PDB entry 1ACM | X-ray diffraction, 2.80 A resolution | chains B and D of the 4 polymer chains in the assembly

== Chain B (and D) ==
Protein: Aspartate carbamoyltransferase regulatory chain
Notes: chain D of this document is another copy of the same molecule, construct and numbering; everything in this record applies to it too
UniProtKB: P0A7F3 (PYRI_ECOLI); residues 2-153 here correspond to UniProt positions 1-152 (UniProt number = residue number - 1)
Amino-acid sequence (153 residues; each row starts with the number of its first residue):
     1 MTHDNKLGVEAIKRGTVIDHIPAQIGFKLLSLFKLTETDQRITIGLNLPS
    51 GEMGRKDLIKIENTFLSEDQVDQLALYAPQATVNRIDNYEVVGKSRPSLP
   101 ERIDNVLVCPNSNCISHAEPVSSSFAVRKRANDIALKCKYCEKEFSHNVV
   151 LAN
Not modelled in the structure: 1-7
Differences from the reference sequence: conflict G8 (Gln7 in P0A7F3)
Metal / ion sites: Zn2+: C109, C114, C138, C141

== How chain B and chain D interact ==
Pairs across the interface (31; chain B residue first):
  V9(B) - E10(D)
  E10(B) - V9(D)
  Q24(B) - T36(D)  hydrogen bond (side chain-backbone)
  Q24(B) - T38(D)  hydrogen bond (side chain-backbone)
  F27(B) - F27(D)  hydrophobic
  F27(B) - L30(D)  hydrophobic
  F27(B) - T36(D)
  L30(B) - F27(D)  hydrophobic
  T36(B) - Q24(D)
  T36(B) - L46(D)
  T38(B) - Q24(D)
  T38(B) - N47(D)
  D39(B) - N47(D)
  D39(B) - R55(D)
  Q40(B) - N47(D)
  R41(B) - L46(D)
  I42(B) - G45(D)
  I42(B) - L46(D)  hydrogen bond (backbone-backbone)
  T43(B) - I44(D)
  I44(B) - I42(D)
  I44(B) - T43(D)
  I44(B) - I44(D)  hydrogen bond (backbone-backbone)
  I44(B) - L46(D)  hydrophobic
  G45(B) - I42(D)
  L46(B) - R41(D)
  L46(B) - I42(D)  hydrogen bond (backbone-backbone)
  L46(B) - I44(D)  hydrophobic
  N47(B) - T38(D)  hydrogen bond (side chain-backbone)
  N47(B) - D39(D)  hydrogen bond (side chain-backbone)
  N47(B) - Q40(D)
  R55(B) - D39(D)  salt bridge
Other interface residues (no listed pair), chain B (19 interface residues in all): S31, L48
Other interface residues (no listed pair), chain D (20 interface residues in all): S31, L35, L48

== Summary ==
19 residues of chain B and 20 residues of chain D are in contact; the contacts include 7 hydrogen bonds and 1
salt bridge. Polar contacts include R55(B)-D39(D), Q24(B)-T36(D) and Q24(B)-T38(D). C109(B), C114(B), C138(B)
and C141(B) form the Zn2+ site.
Both chains are Aspartate carbamoyltransferase regulatory chain. Entry 1ACM (Arginine 54 in the active site of
escherichia coli aspartate transcarbamoylase is critical for catalysis: A ...) was determined by X-ray
diffraction.
